PDB entry 8VGM | electron microscopy, 2.60 A resolution | chains H and L of the 8 polymer chains in the assembly

# Chain H
Molecule: Fab 7A9.4DS heavy chain
From: Mus musculus
Notes: antibody fragment or engineered binder
Sequence (236 residues; numbered 1 to 231 plus 9 insertion-coded residues; 4 numbers in that range are skipped by the numbering (no residue carries them; nothing is unmodelled there); the number before each row is that of its first residue; a row labelled like 82A-82C holds insertion residues (82A, then the next letters in order)):
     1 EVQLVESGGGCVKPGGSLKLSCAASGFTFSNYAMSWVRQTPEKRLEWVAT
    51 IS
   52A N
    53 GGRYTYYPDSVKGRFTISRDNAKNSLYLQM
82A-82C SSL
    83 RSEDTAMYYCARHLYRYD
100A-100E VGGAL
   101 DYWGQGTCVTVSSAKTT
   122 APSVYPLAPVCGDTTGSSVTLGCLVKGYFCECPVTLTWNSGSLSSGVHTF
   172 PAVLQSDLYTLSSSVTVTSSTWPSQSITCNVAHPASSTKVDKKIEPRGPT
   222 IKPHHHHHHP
Disordered / not traced: 220-231
Disulfides: Cys11-Cys151, Cys22-Cys92, Cys108-Cys153, Cys144-Cys200

# Chain L
Molecule: Fab 7A9.4DS light chain
From: Mus musculus
Notes: antibody fragment or engineered binder
Sequence (215 residues; row label = number of the first residue in the row):
     1 EIVLTQSPALMAASPGEKVTITCSVSL
   27A S
    28 ISSSNLFWYQQKCETSPKPWIYGTSKLASGVPVRFSGSGSGTSYSLTISS
    78 MECEDAATYYCQQWSSHSFTFGGGTKLEIKRADAAPTVSIFPPSSEQLTS
   128 GGASVVCFLNNFYPKDINVKWKIDGSERQNGVLNSWTCQDSKDCTYSMSS
   178 TLTLTKDEYERHNSYTCEATHKTSTSPIVKSFNRNEC
Disulfides: Cys23-Cys88, Cys40-Cys165, Cys80-Cys171, Cys134-Cys194

# How chain H and chain L interact
Residue-residue contacts (85; chain H residue first):
  Ser35(H) with Phe96(L)
  Val37(H) with Phe98(L), hydrophobic
  Gln39(H) with Gln38(L), hydrogen bond; Tyr87(L), hydrogen bond
  Lys43(H) with Gln38(L); Glu41(L), salt bridge; Tyr87(L), hydrogen bond (backbone-side chain)
  Leu45(H) with Tyr87(L), hydrophobic; Phe98(L), hydrophobic
  Trp47(H) with His94(L); Ser95(L); Phe96(L)
  Thr50(H) with Phe96(L)
  Tyr58(H) with His94(L)
  Tyr91(H) with Gln38(L), hydrogen bond; Ser43(L)
  His95(H) with Phe96(L)
  Leu96(H) with Tyr49(L), hydrophobic
  Val100A(H) with Trp91(L)
  Gly100B(H) with Trp91(L)
  Gly100C(H) with Phe34(L); Gln89(L), hydrogen bond (backbone-side chain); Trp91(L); Phe96(L)
  Ala100D(H) with Phe34(L), hydrophobic; Tyr36(L); Gln89(L)
  Leu100E(H) with Tyr36(L), hydrogen bond (backbone-side chain)
  Asp101(H) with Pro46(L); Tyr49(L)
  Trp103(H) with Tyr36(L); Ser43(L); Pro44(L); Phe98(L), hydrophobic
  Gly104(H) with Ser43(L), hydrogen bond (backbone-side chain)
  Tyr126(H) with Gln124(L); Ser127(L), hydrogen bond
  Pro127(H) with Ser121(L), hydrogen bond (backbone-side chain); Glu123(L)
  Leu128(H) with Phe118(L); Val133(L), hydrophobic; Phe135(L), hydrophobic
  Ala129(H) with Phe118(L); Ser121(L)
  Pro130(H) with Phe118(L), hydrophobic
  Val131(H) with Ile117(L); Pro119(L); Phe209(L), hydrophobic
  Cys132(H) with Cys214(L), disulfide
  Asp134(H) with Lys207(L), salt bridge
  Thr141(H) with Ser116(L), hydrogen bond; Phe118(L); Phe135(L)
  Gly143(H) with Phe135(L)
  Lys147(H) with Ser131(L); Thr180(L), hydrogen bond
  His169(H) with Asn138(L), hydrogen bond; Asp167(L); Lys169(L); Ser174(L), hydrogen bond
  Thr170(H) with Thr164(L)
  Phe171(H) with Phe135(L), hydrophobic; Ser162(L); Thr164(L); Ser174(L); Met175(L); Ser176(L)
  Pro172(H) with Ser162(L), hydrogen bond (backbone-side chain); Trp163(L)
  Val174(H) with Leu160(L), hydrophobic
  Leu175(H) with Leu160(L)
  Gln176(H) with Leu160(L); Thr180(L), hydrogen bond
  Thr181(H) with Leu160(L)
  Ser183(H) with Phe135(L); Ser176(L), hydrogen bond
  Ser184(H) with Phe135(L)
  Ser185(H) with Phe135(L); Asn137(L), hydrogen bond
  Thr187(H) with Asn137(L)
  Lys213(H) with Glu123(L), salt bridge
  Arg218(H) with Pro119(L), hydrogen bond (side chain-backbone); Pro120(L), hydrogen bond (side chain-backbone); Cys214(L), hydrogen bond (side chain-backbone)
  Gly219(H) with Cys214(L), hydrogen bond (backbone-side chain)
Interface residues without a listed pair, chain H (48 interface residues in all): Glu46, Leu142, Leu145
Interface residues without a listed pair, chain L (46 interface residues in all): Thr42, Asn161, Tyr186, Glu213
Cross-chain cystine bridges: Cys132(H)-Cys214(L)

# In short
Chain H and chain L form an interface of 48 and 46 residues respectively, with 1 disulfide bond, 21 hydrogen
bonds and 3 salt bridges. Among the polar pairs are Lys43(H)-Glu41(L), Asp134(H)-Lys207(L) and
Lys213(H)-Glu123(L).
Here chain H is Fab 7A9.4DS heavy chain and chain L is Fab 7A9.4DS light chain, both from Mus musculus. Entry
8VGM (CryoEM structure of Nav1.7 in complex with engineered conformationally rigid Fab 7A9.4DS) was determined
by electron microscopy together with 8VEG, 8VGE, 8VGF, 8VGG, 8VGL, 8VGN and 3 further entries from the same
study.
